Entry 7SCB (electron microscopy, 2.50 A resolution); this record covers chains AE and AF of the 29 polymer chains in the assembly.

Chain AE:
Protein: Allophycocyanin subunit alpha-B
From: Synechocystis sp. PCC 6803 substr. Kazusa
UniProtKB: P72870 (APCD_SYNY3); numbering as in UniProt (aligned over 1-161)
Amino-acid sequence (161 residues; row label = number of the first residue in the row):
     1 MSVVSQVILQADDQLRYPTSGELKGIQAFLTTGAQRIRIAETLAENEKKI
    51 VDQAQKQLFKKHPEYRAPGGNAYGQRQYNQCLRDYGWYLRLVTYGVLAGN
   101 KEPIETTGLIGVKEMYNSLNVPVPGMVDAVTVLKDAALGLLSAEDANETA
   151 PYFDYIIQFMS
Unresolved in the structure: 1
Swiss-Prot annotation at these positions:
  - binding site ((2R,3E)-phycocyanobilin): C81
  - modified residue: N71 (N4-methylasparagine)
Glycans and other covalent adducts: phycocyanobilin (CYC) linked to C81
Small-molecule neighbours: phycocyanobilin (CYC): L58, Y65, N71, A72, Q77, Q80, R83, D84, Y85, W87, Y88, L91, T107, G108, M115, Y116, L119, V121, G125, M126, A129

Chain AF:
Protein: Allophycocyanin beta chain
From: Synechocystis sp. PCC 6803 substr. Kazusa
UniProtKB: Q01952 (APCB_SYNY3); numbering as in UniProt (aligned over 1-161)
Amino-acid sequence (161 residues; each row starts with the number of its first residue):
     1 MQDAITAVINSADVQGKYLDGAAMDKLKSYFASGELRVRAASVISANAAT
    51 IVKEAVAKSLLYSDVTRPGGNMYTTRRYAACIRDLDYYLRYATYAMLAGD
   101 ASILDERVLNGLKETYNSLGVPISSTVQAIQAIKEVTASLVGADAGKEMG
   151 VYLDYICSGLS
Swiss-Prot annotation at these positions:
  - binding site ((2R,3E)-phycocyanobilin): C81
  - modified residue: N71 (N4-methylasparagine)
Glycans and other covalent adducts: phycocyanobilin (CYC) linked to C81
Small-molecule neighbours:
  - phycocyanobilin (CYC), molecule 1: K53, L61, Y62, T66, Y73, T75, Y78
  - phycocyanobilin (CYC), molecule 2: L60, N71, M72, R76, R77, A80, R83, D84, L85, Y87, Y88, Y91, R107, L112, Y116, L119, V121, P122, S125, T126, A129

Interface between chain AE and chain AF:
Residue-residue contacts - 61 pairs, chain AE then chain AF:
  S2(AE) - D3(AF)  hydrogen bond
  S2(AE) - I5(AF)
  S2(AE) - T6(AF)
  V4(AE) - D3(AF)
  V4(AE) - Y30(AF)
  V4(AE) - L97(AF)
  V4(AE) - A98(AF)  hydrophobic
  S5(AE) - M1(AF)
  S5(AE) - D3(AF)  hydrogen bond (backbone-side chain)
  I8(AE) - M1(AF)  hydrophobic
  I8(AE) - Y94(AF)  hydrophobic
  L9(AE) - M1(AF)  hydrophobic
  L9(AE) - R107(AF)
  A11(AE) - Y94(AF)
  D12(AE) - R90(AF)  salt bridge
  D12(AE) - Y91(AF)  hydrogen bond
  D12(AE) - Y94(AF)  hydrogen bond (backbone-side chain)
  D12(AE) - R107(AF)  salt bridge
  L15(AE) - Y87(AF)
  L15(AE) - R90(AF)
  R16(AE) - R90(AF)  hydrogen bond (backbone-side chain)
  R16(AE) - Y94(AF)  hydrogen bond (backbone-side chain)
  Y17(AE) - S45(AF)
  Y17(AE) - A48(AF)  hydrophobic
  Y17(AE) - L89(AF)
  Y17(AE) - R90(AF)
  Y17(AE) - T93(AF)
  P18(AE) - L97(AF)  hydrophobic
  L23(AE) - V38(AF)
  L23(AE) - S42(AF)
  I26(AE) - V38(AF)  hydrophobic
  I26(AE) - L97(AF)  hydrophobic
  Q27(AE) - E35(AF)
  Q27(AE) - V38(AF)
  F29(AE) - I5(AF)  hydrophobic
  F29(AE) - F31(AF)  hydrophobic
  L30(AE) - Y30(AF)
  L30(AE) - F31(AF)  hydrophobic
  L30(AE) - G34(AF)
  G33(AE) - F31(AF)
  I37(AE) - M24(AF)  hydrophobic
  I37(AE) - K28(AF)
  I37(AE) - F31(AF)  hydrophobic
  A40(AE) - M24(AF)  hydrophobic
  E41(AE) - M24(AF)
  A44(AE) - Y18(AF)  hydrophobic
  E47(AE) - Y18(AF)  hydrogen bond
  G86(AE) - Y18(AF)  hydrogen bond (backbone-side chain)
  R90(AE) - D13(AF)  salt bridge
  R90(AE) - Y18(AF)
  Y94(AE) - I9(AF)  hydrophobic
  Y94(AE) - A12(AF)  hydrogen bond (side chain-backbone)
  Y94(AE) - D13(AF)
  Y94(AE) - K17(AF)  hydrogen bond (side chain-backbone)
  L97(AE) - I5(AF)
  L97(AE) - L19(AF)  hydrophobic
  L97(AE) - M24(AF)  hydrophobic
  L97(AE) - L27(AF)  hydrophobic
  L97(AE) - F31(AF)
  A98(AE) - I9(AF)  hydrophobic
  T107(AE) - D13(AF)
Interface residues without a listed pair, chain AE (31 interface residues in all): T31, L91, T93
Interface residues without a listed pair, chain AF (35 interface residues in all): G16, A41, I44, D86, I103

In short:
The interface between chain AE and chain AF involves 31 residues on one side and 35 on the other; the contacts
include 10 hydrogen bonds and 3 salt bridges. Polar contacts include D12(AE)-R90(AF), D12(AE)-R107(AF) and
R90(AE)-D13(AF). Bound to chain AF: phycocyanobilin.
Here chain AE is Allophycocyanin subunit alpha-B and chain AF is Allophycocyanin beta chain, both from
Synechocystis sp. PCC 6803 substr. Kazusa. Entry 7SCB (B-cylinder of Synechocystis PCC 6803 Phycobilisome,
complex with OCP - local refinement) was determined by electron microscopy, deposited together with 7SC7, 7SC9
and 7SCC.
